PDB entry 5JK0 | X-ray diffraction, 2.10 A resolution | chains D and H of the 8 polymer chains in the assembly

Chain D:
Name: Tyrosine recombinase XerH
Organism: Helicobacter pylori (strain ATCC 700392 / 26695)
UniProt: O25386 (XERH_HELPY); numbering as in UniProt (aligned over 1-362)
Amino-acid sequence (363 residues; each row starts with the number of its first residue; numbering starts at 0):
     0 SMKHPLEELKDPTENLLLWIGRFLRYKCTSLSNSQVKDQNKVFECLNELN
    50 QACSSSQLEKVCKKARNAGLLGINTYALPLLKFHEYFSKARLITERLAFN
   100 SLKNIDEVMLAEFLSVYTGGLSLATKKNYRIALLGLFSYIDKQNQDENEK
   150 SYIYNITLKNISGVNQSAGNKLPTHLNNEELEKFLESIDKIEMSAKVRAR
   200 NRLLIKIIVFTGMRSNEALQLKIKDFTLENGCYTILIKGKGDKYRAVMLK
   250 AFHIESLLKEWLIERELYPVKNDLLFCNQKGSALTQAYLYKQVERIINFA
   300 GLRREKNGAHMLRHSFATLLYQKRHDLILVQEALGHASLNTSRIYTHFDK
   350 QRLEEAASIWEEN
Disordered / not traced: 0, 162-169, 347-350, 362
Differences from the reference sequence: expression tag (0)
Swiss-Prot annotation at these positions:
  - active site: Arg213, Lys239, His309, Arg312, His335, Tyr344 (O-(3'-phospho-DNA)-tyrosine intermediate)
From the paper describing this entry:
  - catalytic residues: Arg213, His309, Arg312, His335, Tyr344
  - catalytic residues: Lys239 (proposed by the authors, not directly observed)
  - binding site for the 30-nt DNA strand: Lys290
  - specificity-determining residues: Lys290
  - mutagenesis - K290S: decreased catalytic activity

Chain H:
Molecule: 30-nt DNA strand
Sequence (30 nucleotides; row label = number of the first residue in the row):
     1 AAAGTTTGAAAAGTGCAGTTTTCATAACTA
Disordered / not traced: 1

How chain D and chain H interact:
Pairs across the interface (46):
  Lys62(D) with DT7(H), salt bridge to the phosphate; DG8(H), salt bridge to the phosphate
  Arg65(D) with DT7(H), base contact; DG8(H), hydrogen bond to the base; DA9(H), base contact
  Asn66(D) with DT6(H), sugar contact; DT7(H), hydrogen bond to the phosphate
  Asn73(D) with DA9(H), hydrogen bond to the base; DA10(H), base contact
  Leu77(D) with DG8(H), phosphate contact; DA9(H), phosphate contact
  Leu120(D) with DA10(H), phosphate contact
  Ser121(D) with DA10(H), hydrogen bond to the phosphate; DA11(H), phosphate contact
  Ala123(D) with DA10(H), sugar contact; DA11(H), phosphate contact
  Thr124(D) with DA9(H), sugar contact; DA10(H), hydrogen bond to the phosphate
  Asn127(D) with DA10(H), hydrogen bond to the base; DA11(H), hydrogen bond to the base
  Tyr128(D) with DA9(H), phosphate contact
  Ser193(D) with DA3(H), hydrogen bond to the phosphate
  Val196(D) with DA3(H), phosphate contact
  Arg199(D) with DG4(H), salt bridge to the phosphate
  Asn277(D) with DG4(H), phosphate contact; DT5(H), hydrogen bond to the phosphate
  Gln278(D) with DA3(H), phosphate contact; DG4(H), hydrogen bond to the phosphate
  Ala282(D) with DT5(H), phosphate contact
  Leu283(D) with DG4(H), sugar contact
  Thr284(D) with DT5(H), hydrogen bond to the phosphate
  Ala286(D) with DT5(H), base contact; DT6(H), base contact
  Tyr287(D) with DA3(H), sugar contact; DG4(H), phosphate contact; DT5(H), base contact
  His309(D) with DA12(H), hydrogen bond to the phosphate; DG13(H), salt bridge to the phosphate
  Arg312(D) with DG13(H), salt bridge to the phosphate
  Gly334(D) with DT14(H), phosphate contact
  His335(D) with DT14(H), phosphate contact
  Ala336(D) with DT14(H), hydrogen bond to the phosphate; DG15(H), phosphate contact
  Ser337(D) with DT14(H), phosphate contact
  Thr340(D) with DG13(H), phosphate contact; DT14(H), hydrogen bond to the phosphate
Also at the interface, not in a pair above, chain D (34 interface residues in all): Glu58, Thr74, Lys81, Lys195, Lys305, His313
Also at the interface, not in a pair above, chain H (14 interface residues in all): DA2

Overview:
34 residues of chain D face 14 of chain H across their interface; the contacts include 14 hydrogen bonds and 5
salt bridges. Polar pairs include Arg65(D)-DG8(H), Asn73(D)-DA9(H) and Asn127(D)-DA10(H). From UniProt: 6
active-site residues on chain D. The paper reports catalytic residues Arg213(D), His309(D) and Arg312(D) among
others; K290S of chain D reduces catalytic activity.
Here chain D is Tyrosine recombinase XerH (Helicobacter pylori (strain ATCC 700392 / 26695)) and chain H is a
30-nt DNA strand. Entry 5JK0 (Crystal structure of XerH site-specific recombinase bound to difH substrate:
pre-cleavage complex) was determined by X-ray diffraction, deposited together with 5JJV.
